PDB entry 4NEC | X-ray diffraction, 1.50 A resolution | chains A and E

Chain A:
Name: Putative SAM-dependent methyltransferase
From: Streptomyces lasaliensis
UniProtKB: Q0X0A7 (Q0X0A7_STRLS); numbering as in UniProt (aligned over 1-224)
Sequence (264 residues; row label = number of the first residue in the row; numbers below 1 keep their minus sign (Met-19 is residue -19)):
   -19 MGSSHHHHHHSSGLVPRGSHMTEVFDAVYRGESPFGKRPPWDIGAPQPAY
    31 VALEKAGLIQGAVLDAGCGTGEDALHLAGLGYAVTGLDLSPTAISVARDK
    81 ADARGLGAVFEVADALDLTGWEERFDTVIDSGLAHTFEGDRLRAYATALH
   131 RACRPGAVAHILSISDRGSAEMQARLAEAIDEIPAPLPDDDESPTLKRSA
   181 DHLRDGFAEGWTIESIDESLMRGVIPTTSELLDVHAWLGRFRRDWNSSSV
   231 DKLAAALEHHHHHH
Unresolved in the structure: -19 to -1, 172-173, 240-244
Differences from the reference sequence: expression tag (-19 to 0, 225-244)
Metal / ion sites: Na+: Ala157, Ile160, Ile163
Ligand contacts:
  - 2-carboxyquinoxaline (QUI): Gln153, Ile163, Pro164
  - S-adenosylhomocysteine (SAH): Phe5, Tyr9, Trp21, Gly47, Cys48, Gly49, Asp53, Asp68, Leu69, Ser70, Ala93, Asp94, Ala95, Leu96, Ser111, Gly112, Leu113, Phe117

Chain E:
Name: Echinomycin
Sequence (8 residues; row label = number of the first residue in the row):
     1 SAXVSAXV
Covalent attachments: covalent link Ser1-Val8; 2-carboxyquinoxaline (QUI) linked to Ser1, Ser5; covalent link N2C_3-NCY_7
Modified / non-standard residues: Ser1, Ser5 (D-serine; DSN); N2C (n,S-dimethylcysteine) at position 3, NCY (N-methylcysteine) at position 7; Val4, Val8 (n-methylvaline; MVA)

How chain A and chain E interact:
Pairs across the interface (21):
  Met1(A) - Ala6(E)
  Val4(A) - Ala6(E)
  Val4(A) - NCY_7(E)
  Phe5(A) - Ala6(E)  hydrophobic
  Phe5(A) - NCY_7(E)
  Pro14(A) - Val8(E)
  Phe15(A) - Ser1(E)
  Phe15(A) - NCY_7(E)
  Phe15(A) - Val8(E)
  Pro20(A) - Ala2(E)  hydrophobic
  Trp21(A) - N2C_3(E)
  Trp21(A) - NCY_7(E)
  His115(A) - N2C_3(E)
  His115(A) - Val4(E)
  Thr116(A) - N2C_3(E)
  Thr116(A) - Val4(E)
  Thr116(A) - NCY_7(E)
  Glu118(A) - Val4(E)
  Ile144(A) - N2C_3(E)
  Gln153(A) - Ser1(E)
  Ile163(A) - Ser1(E)
Also at the interface, not in a pair above, chain A (20 interface residues in all): Val8, Ser13, Gly112, Ser149, Leu156, Leu176, Arg178
Also at the interface, not in a pair above, chain E (8 interface residues in all): Ser5

Summary:
Chain A and chain E form an interface of 20 and 8 residues respectively. Bound to chain A:
S-adenosylhomocysteine and 2-carboxyquinoxaline. Covalently linked 2-carboxyquinoxaline: at Ser1(E) and
Ser5(E). Ala157(A), Ile160(A) and Ile163(A) form the Na+ site.
Here chain A is Putative SAM-dependent methyltransferase (Streptomyces lasaliensis) and chain E is
Echinomycin. Entry 4NEC (Conversion of a Disulfide Bond into a Thioacetal Group during Echinomycin
Biosynthesis) was determined by X-ray diffraction.
